PDB entry 3OV7 | X-ray diffraction, 3.00 A resolution | chains A and B of the 4 polymer chains in the assembly

Chain A (and B):
Protein: CCA-Adding Enzyme
Organism: Archaeoglobus fulgidus
Notes: EC 2.7.7.25, 2.7.7.21; chain B of this document is another copy of the same molecule, construct and numbering; everything in this record applies to it too
Reference sequence: O28126 (CCA_ARCFU); residue numbers follow UniProt; this construct covers 1-437
Amino-acid sequence (441 residues; row label = number of the first residue in the row):
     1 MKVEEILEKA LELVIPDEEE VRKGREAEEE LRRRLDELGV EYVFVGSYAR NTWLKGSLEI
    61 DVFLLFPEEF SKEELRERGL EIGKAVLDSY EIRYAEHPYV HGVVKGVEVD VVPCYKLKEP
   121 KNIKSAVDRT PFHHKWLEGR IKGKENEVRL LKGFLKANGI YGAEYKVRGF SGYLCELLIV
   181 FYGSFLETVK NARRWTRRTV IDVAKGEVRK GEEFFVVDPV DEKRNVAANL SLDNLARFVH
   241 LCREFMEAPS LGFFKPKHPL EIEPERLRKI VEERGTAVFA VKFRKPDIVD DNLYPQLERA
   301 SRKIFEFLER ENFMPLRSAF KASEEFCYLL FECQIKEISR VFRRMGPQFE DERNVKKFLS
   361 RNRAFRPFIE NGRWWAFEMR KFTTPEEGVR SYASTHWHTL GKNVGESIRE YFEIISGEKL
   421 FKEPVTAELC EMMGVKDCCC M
Differences from the reference sequence: expression tag (438-441)
Residues lining bound ligands: ATP (adenosine-5'-triphosphate): Gly46, Ser47, Arg50, Thr52, Trp53, Glu59, Asp61, Thr130, His133, Lys152, Tyr161, Ala163, Ser171, Gly172, Tyr173, Arg224
UniProt features mapped onto this chain:
  - binding site (ATP): Ser47, Arg50, His133, Lys152, Tyr161
  - binding site (CTP): Ser47, Arg50, His133, Lys152, Tyr161
  - binding site (Mg(2+)): Glu59, Asp61, Asp110
  - mutagenesis: Arg50 (R50A: High decrease in both AMP and CMP incorporation), Asp110 (D110A: High decrease in both AMP and CMP incorporation), His133 (H133A: No decrease in both AMP and CMP incorporation), Arg299 to Arg302 (Does not affect the CCA tRNA nucleotidyltransferase activity, while the CCACCA tRNA nucleotidyltransferase activity is strongly reduced)
Reported in the primary citation:
  - binding site for ATP: Arg50, His133

How chain A and chain B interact:
Residue-residue contacts - 107 pairs, chain A then chain B:
  Trp195(A) with Phe349(B)
  Thr196(A) with Glu350(B)
  Arg197(A) with Gln348(B); Phe349(B); Glu350(B), salt bridge; Gly372(B), hydrogen bond (side chain-backbone)
  Leu232(A) with Asn371(B); Gly372(B)
  Asp233(A) with Ile369(B); Glu370(B); Asn371(B), hydrogen bond (side chain-backbone); Gly372(B), hydrogen bond (side chain-backbone)
  Ala236(A) with Phe349(B), hydrophobic; Ile369(B), hydrophobic
  Arg237(A) with Ile369(B)
  Val239(A) with Phe349(B), hydrophobic
  His240(A) with Leu359(B); Trp374(B)
  Arg243(A) with Phe349(B), hydrogen bond (side chain-backbone); Glu350(B), hydrogen bond (side chain-backbone); Glu352(B)
  Glu247(A) with Lys356(B), salt bridge
  Glu273(A) with Arg340(B); Met379(B)
  Arg274(A) with Ser339(B); Arg340(B), hydrogen bond (backbone-backbone); Val341(B), hydrogen bond (backbone-backbone); Phe365(B); Phe377(B)
  Gly275(A) with Ser339(B)
  Thr276(A) with Ser339(B); Val341(B)
  Asn312(A) with Met314(B)
  Met314(A) with Asn312(B); Met314(B), hydrophobic
  Leu316(A) with Val341(B), hydrophobic; Arg343(B), hydrogen bond (backbone-side chain)
  Arg317(A) with Arg343(B); Phe368(B); Phe377(B)
  Gln334(A) with Ile338(B); Ser339(B), hydrogen bond (backbone-backbone); Val341(B), hydrogen bond (side chain-backbone); Phe342(B); Arg380(B)
  Ile335(A) with Ile335(B), hydrophobic; Ile338(B), hydrophobic
  Ile338(A) with Met314(B), hydrophobic; Gln334(B); Ile335(B), hydrophobic
  Ser339(A) with Arg274(B); Gly275(B); Thr276(B); Gln334(B), hydrogen bond (backbone-backbone)
  Arg340(A) with Arg274(B), hydrogen bond (backbone-backbone)
  Val341(A) with Arg274(B); Thr276(B); Gln334(B)
  Phe342(A) with Gln334(B)
  Arg343(A) with Leu316(B), hydrogen bond (side chain-backbone)
  Gln348(A) with Arg197(B)
  Phe349(A) with Arg197(B); Leu232(B), hydrophobic; Ala236(B), hydrophobic; Val239(B), hydrophobic; Arg243(B), hydrogen bond (backbone-side chain)
  Glu350(A) with Thr196(B); Arg197(B), salt bridge; Arg243(B), hydrogen bond (backbone-side chain)
  Glu352(A) with Arg243(B)
  Arg363(A) with Lys436(B), hydrogen bond (backbone-side chain)
  Ala364(A) with Lys436(B)
  Phe365(A) with Ile270(B), hydrophobic; Arg274(B); Met433(B); Gly434(B); Lys436(B)
  Arg366(A) with Gly434(B), hydrogen bond (backbone-backbone); Val435(B); Lys436(B)
  Phe368(A) with Arg317(B)
  Ile369(A) with Asp233(B); Ala236(B), hydrophobic; Arg237(B), hydrogen bond (backbone-side chain)
  Glu370(A) with Asp233(B)
  Asn371(A) with Leu232(B); Asp233(B), hydrogen bond (backbone-side chain)
  Gly372(A) with Arg197(B), hydrogen bond (backbone-side chain); Leu232(B); Asp233(B), hydrogen bond (backbone-side chain)
  Trp374(A) with His240(B)
  Phe377(A) with Arg274(B); Arg317(B); Met432(B); Met433(B)
  Met379(A) with Glu273(B)
  Arg380(A) with Gln334(B)
  Met432(A) with Phe377(B)
  Met433(A) with Phe365(B); Phe377(B)
  Gly434(A) with Phe365(B); Arg366(B), hydrogen bond (backbone-backbone); Phe377(B)
  Val435(A) with Phe365(B); Arg366(B)
  Lys436(A) with Arg363(B), hydrogen bond (side chain-backbone); Ala364(B), hydrogen bond (side chain-backbone)
Other interface residues (no listed pair), chain A (55 interface residues in all): Leu235, Ile270, Glu332, Glu337, Val355, Leu359
Other interface residues (no listed pair), chain B (56 interface residues in all): Trp195, Leu235, Glu247, Glu332, Asp351, Val355

Summary:
Chain A and chain B form an interface of 55 and 56 residues respectively, with 24 hydrogen bonds and 3 salt
bridges. Polar pairs include Arg197(A)-Glu350(B), Glu247(A)-Lys356(B) and Arg197(A)-Gly372(B). Ligands of
chain A: ATP. The paper reports a binding site for ATP at Arg50(A) and His133(A).
Chain A and chain B are both CCA-Adding Enzyme (Archaeoglobus fulgidus); the structure, How the CCA-Adding
Enzyme Selects Adenine over Cytosine in Position 76 of tRNA, was determined by X-ray diffraction together with
3OUY, 3OVB and 3OVS from the same study.
